9UUU - chains A and F of the 6 polymer chains in the assembly; structure by electron microscopy, 3.17 A resolution.

# Chain A
Protein: Na(+)-translocating NADH-quinone reductase subunit A
Organism: Vibrio cholerae O395
Notes: EC 7.2.1.1
UniProt: A5F5X1 (NQRA_VIBC3); numbering as in UniProt (aligned over 1-446)
Chain sequence (446 residues; numbered 1 to 446; the number before each row is that of its first residue):
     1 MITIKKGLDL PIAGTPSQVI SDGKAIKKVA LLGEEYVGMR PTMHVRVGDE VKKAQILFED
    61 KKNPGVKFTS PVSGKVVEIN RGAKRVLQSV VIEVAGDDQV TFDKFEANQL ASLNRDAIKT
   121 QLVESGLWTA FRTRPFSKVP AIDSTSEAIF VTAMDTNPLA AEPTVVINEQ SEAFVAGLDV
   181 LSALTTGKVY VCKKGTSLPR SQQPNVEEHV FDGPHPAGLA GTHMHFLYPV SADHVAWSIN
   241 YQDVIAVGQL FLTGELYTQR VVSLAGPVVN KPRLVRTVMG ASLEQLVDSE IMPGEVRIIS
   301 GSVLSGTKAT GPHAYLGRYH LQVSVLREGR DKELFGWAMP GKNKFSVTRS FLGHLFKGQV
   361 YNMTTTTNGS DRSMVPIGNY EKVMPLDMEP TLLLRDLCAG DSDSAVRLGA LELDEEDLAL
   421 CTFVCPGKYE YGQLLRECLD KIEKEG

# Chain F
Protein: Na(+)-translocating NADH-quinone reductase subunit F
Organism: Vibrio cholerae O395
Notes: EC 7.2.1.1
UniProt: A5F5Y4 (NQRF_VIBC3); residue numbers follow UniProt; this construct covers 1-408
Chain sequence (414 residues; numbered 1 to 414; the number before each row is that of its first residue):
     1 MSTIIFGVVM FTLIILALVL VILFAKSKLV PTGDITISIN GDPEKAIVTQ PGGKLLTALA
    61 GAGVFVSSAC GGGGSCGQCR VKIKSGGGDI LPTELDHISK GEAREGERLA CQVAVKADMD
   121 LELPEEIFGV KKWECTVISN DNKATFIKEL KLAIPDGESV PFRAGGYIQI EAPAHHVKYA
   181 DFDVPEKYRG DWDKFNLFRY ESKVDEPIIR AYSMANYPEE FGIIMLNVRI ATPPPNNPNV
   241 PPGQMSSYIW SLKAGDKCTI SGPFGEFFAK DTDAEMVFIG GGAGMAPMRS HIFDQLKRLK
   301 SKRKMSYWYG ARSKREMFYV EDFDGLAAEN DNFVWHCALS DPQPEDNWTG YTGFIHNVLY
   361 ENYLKDHEAP EDCEYYMCGP PMMNAAVINM LKNLGVEEEN ILLDDFGGHH HHHH
Disordered / not traced: 409-414
Differences from the reference sequence: expression tag (409-414)
Curated features (UniProtKB/Swiss-Prot):
  - binding site ([2Fe-2S] cluster): C70, C76, C79, C111
Ligand contacts:
  - FAD (flavin-adenine dinucleotide): Y167, I208, R210, A211, Y212, S213, N227, V228, R229, A231, T232, P233, P234, V240, P241, P242, G243, Q244, M245, S246, F406, G407
  - 2Fe-2S cluster (FES): C70, G71, G74, G77, Q78, C79, L109, A110, C111, Q112
  - NADH (NAI; 1,4-dihydronicotinamide adenine dinucleotide): I147, R229, G281, G282, A283, Y309, G310, A311, R312, E316, F318, S340, G379, P380, P381, M383, D405, F406

# Chain A / chain F interface
Contacting residue pairs (17; chain A residue first):
  R40(A) - E397(F)  salt bridge
  R46(A) - E368(F)  salt bridge
  K61(A) - E371(F)
  K61(A) - D372(F)  salt bridge
  K62(A) - E397(F)  salt bridge
  K62(A) - E399(F)  salt bridge
  R81(A) - E371(F)  salt bridge
  K84(A) - K392(F)
  K84(A) - N393(F)
  K84(A) - G395(F)
  R85(A) - E368(F)
  R85(A) - P370(F)
  R85(A) - E371(F)  salt bridge
  R85(A) - L394(F)  hydrogen bond (side chain-backbone)
  E445(A) - G101(F)  hydrogen bond (backbone-backbone)
  G446(A) - K100(F)
  G446(A) - G101(F)
Also at the interface, not in a pair above, chain A (11 interface residues in all): P41, T42
Also at the interface, not in a pair above, chain F (13 interface residues in all): S99

# Summary
11 residues of chain A and 13 residues of chain F are in contact, with 2 hydrogen bonds and 7 salt bridges.
Among the polar pairs are R40(A)-E397(F), R46(A)-E368(F) and K61(A)-D372(F). Ligands of chain F: 2Fe-2S
cluster, flavin-adenine dinucleotide and NADH.
Chain A is Na(+)-translocating NADH-quinone reductase subunit A and chain F is Na(+)-translocating
NADH-quinone reductase subunit F, both from Vibrio cholerae O395; the structure, Cryo-EM structure of
Na+-translocating NADH-ubiquinone oxidoreductase from Vibrio cholerae reduced by NADH, was determined by
electron microscopy (same publication as 9U5G, 9UD3, 9UD4, 9UD5, 9UD6, 9UD8 and 4 further entries).
